PDB entry 8HH1 | electron microscopy, 2.90 A resolution | chains F and G of the 7 polymer chains in the assembly

# Chain F
Protein: ATP synthase subunit beta
Source organism: Bacillus sp. PS3
Notes: EC 7.1.2.2
Reference sequence: A0A0M4U1P9 (A0A0M4U1P9_BACP3); residues 1-473 here = UniProt positions 1-473
Chain sequence (484 residues; row label = number of the first residue in the row; numbers below 1 keep their minus sign (Met-10 is residue -10)):
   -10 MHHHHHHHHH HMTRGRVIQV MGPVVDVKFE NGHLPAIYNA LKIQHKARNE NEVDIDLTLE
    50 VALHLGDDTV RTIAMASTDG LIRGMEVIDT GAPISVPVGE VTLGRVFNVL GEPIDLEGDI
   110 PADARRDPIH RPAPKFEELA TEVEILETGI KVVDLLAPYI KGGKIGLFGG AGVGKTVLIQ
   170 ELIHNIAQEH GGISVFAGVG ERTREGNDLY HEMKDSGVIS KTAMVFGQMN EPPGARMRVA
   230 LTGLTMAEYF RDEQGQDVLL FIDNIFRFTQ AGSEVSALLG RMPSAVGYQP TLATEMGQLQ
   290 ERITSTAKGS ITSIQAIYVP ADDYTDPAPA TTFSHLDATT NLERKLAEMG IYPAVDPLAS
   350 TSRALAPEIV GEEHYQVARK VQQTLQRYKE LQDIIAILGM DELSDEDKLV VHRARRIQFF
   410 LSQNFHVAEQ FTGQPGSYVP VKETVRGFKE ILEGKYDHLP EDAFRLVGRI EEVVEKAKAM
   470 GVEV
Unresolved in the structure: -10 to 0, 472-473
Sequence notes: initiating methionine (-10); expression tag (-9 to 0)
Ion coordination: Mg2+: Thr165 (together with ATP)
Small-molecule neighbours: ATP (adenosine-5'-triphosphate): Gly159, Ala160, Gly161, Val162, Gly163, Lys164, Thr165, Val166, Glu190, Arg191, Tyr307, Tyr341, Phe414, Ala417, Phe420
Reported in the primary citation:
  - binding site for ATP: Glu190, Tyr341

# Chain G
Protein: ATP synthase gamma chain
Source organism: Bacillus sp. PS3
Reference sequence: A0A0M4TPJ7 (A0A0M4TPJ7_BACP3); numbering as in UniProt (aligned over 2-285)
Chain sequence (284 residues; each row starts with the number of its first residue):
     2 ASLRDIKTRI NATKKTSQIT KAMEMVSTSK LNRAEQNAKS FVPYMEKIQE VVANVALGAG
    62 GASHPMLVSR PVKKTGYLVI TSDRGLAGAY NSNVLRLVYQ TIQKRHASPD EYAIIVIGRV
   122 GLSFFRKRNM PVILDITRLP DQPSFADIKE IARKTVGLFA DGTFDELYMY YNHYVSAIQQ
   182 EVTERKLLPL TDLAENKQRT VYEFEPSQEE ILDVLLPQYA ESLIYGALLD AKASEHAARM
   242 TAMKNATDNA NELIRTLTLS YNRARQAAIT QEITEIVAGA NALQ
Unresolved in the structure: 285

# How chain F and chain G interact
Pairs across the interface (7):
  Ala385(F) - Asn250(G)
  Ile386(F) - Asn250(G)  hydrogen bond (backbone-side chain)
  Asp390(F) - Gly89(G)
  Glu391(F) - Gly86(G)
  Glu391(F) - Leu87(G)  hydrogen bond (side chain-backbone)
  Asp394(F) - Lys128(G)  salt bridge
  Asp394(F) - Arg129(G)  salt bridge
Other interface residues (no listed pair), chain F (7 interface residues in all): Met271, Asp382
Other interface residues (no listed pair), chain G (12 interface residues in all): Arg10, Ala88, Ala90, Ala247, Leu254, Ala283

# Overview
7 residues of chain F and 12 residues of chain G are in contact, with 2 hydrogen bonds and 2 salt bridges.
Polar contacts include Asp394(F)-Lys128(G), Asp394(F)-Arg129(G) and Ile386(F)-Asn250(G). Chain F binds ATP.
The paper reports a binding site for ATP at Glu190(F) and Tyr341(F).
Here chain F is ATP synthase subunit beta and chain G is ATP synthase gamma chain, both from Bacillus sp. PS3.
Entry 8HH1 (FoF1-ATPase from Bacillus PS3, 81 degrees, highATP) was determined by electron microscopy together
with 8HH2, 8HH3, 8HH4, 8HH5, 8HH6, 8HH7 and 5 further entries from the same study.
